PDB entry 7X55 | electron microscopy, 8.60 A resolution (very low resolution: no residue pairs are listed; an interface is given only as per-side residue counts) | chains C and E of the 5 polymer chains in the assembly

# Chain C (and E)
Name: ParM/StbA family protein
Organism: Clostridium botulinum
Notes: chain E of this document is another copy of the same molecule, construct and numbering; everything in this record applies to it too
UniProt: A0A6B3ZKE5 (A0A6B3ZKE5_CLOBO); residues 1-285 here = UniProt positions 1-285
Sequence (285 residues; each row starts with the number of its first residue):
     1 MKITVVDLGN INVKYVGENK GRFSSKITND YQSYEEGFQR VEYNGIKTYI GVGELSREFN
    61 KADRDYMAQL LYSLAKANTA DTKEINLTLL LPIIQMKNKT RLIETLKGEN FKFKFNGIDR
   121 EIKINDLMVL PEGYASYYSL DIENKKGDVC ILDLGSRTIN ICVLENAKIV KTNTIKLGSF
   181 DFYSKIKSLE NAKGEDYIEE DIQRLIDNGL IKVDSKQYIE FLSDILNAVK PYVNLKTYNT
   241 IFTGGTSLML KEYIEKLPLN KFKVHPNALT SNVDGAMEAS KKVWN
Ligand contacts: GTP (guanosine-5'-triphosphate): G9, N10, I11, N12, V13, D153, L154, G155, S156, S179, Y183, G244, G245, T246, L248, M249, L269

# Chain C / chain E interface
At this resolution (9 A) residue pairs are not listed: 12 residues of chain C and 13 of chain E lie at the interface.

# Overview
Chain C and chain E form an interface of 12 and 13 residues respectively. Chain C binds GTP.
Chain C and chain E are both ParM/StbA family protein (Clostridium botulinum); the structure, A Cbc-ParM
filament with GTP and a short incubation time, was determined by electron microscopy together with 8X1I, 7X54,
7X56 and 7X59 from the same study.
